PDB entry 5L8R | X-ray diffraction, 2.60 A resolution | chains F and J of the 16 polymer chains in the assembly

# Chain F
Name: Photosystem I reaction center subunit III
Organism: Pisum sativum
Reference sequence: A0A0M3KL12 (A0A0M3KL12_PEA); residues 78-231 here correspond to UniProt positions 1-154 (UniProt number = residue number - 77)
Chain sequence (154 residues; each row starts with the number of its first residue):
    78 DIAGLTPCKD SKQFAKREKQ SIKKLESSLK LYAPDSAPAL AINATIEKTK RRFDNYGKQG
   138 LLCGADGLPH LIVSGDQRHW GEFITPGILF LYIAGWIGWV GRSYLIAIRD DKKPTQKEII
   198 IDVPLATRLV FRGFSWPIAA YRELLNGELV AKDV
Disulfides: Cys85-Cys140
Construct notes: conflict Ala80 (Ser3 in A0A0M3KL12), Asp87 (Glu10 in A0A0M3KL12), Leu108 (Ile31 in A0A0M3KL12), Pro111 (Ala34 in A0A0M3KL12), Gly134 (Ala57 in A0A0M3KL12), Asp188 (Glu111 in A0A0M3KL12), Thr204 (Ser127 in A0A0M3KL12)
Ion coordination: chlorophyll a Mg near Ser151 (its only coordinating residue here)
Ligand contacts:
  - beta-carotene (BCR), molecule 1: Val150, Ser151, Gly152, Phe160, Ile161, Gly172, Gly175, Trp176, Arg179, Trp213, Ala217, Leu226
  - beta-carotene (BCR), molecule 2: Pro163, Leu166, Phe167, Ile170, Ile174
  - chlorophyll a (CLA), molecule 1: Tyr133, Leu166, Ile170
  - chlorophyll a (CLA), molecule 2: Val150, Phe160, Ile161, Gly164, Ile165, Leu168
  - chlorophyll a (CLA), molecule 3: Ser151, Gly152, Asp153, Gln154, Trp157, Ile161, Ile165, Trp213, Pro214, Ala217, Tyr218
  - chlorophyll a (CLA), molecule 4: Phe160, Pro163, Gly164, Phe167, Leu168, Ala171, Gly172, Ile174, Gly175, Trp213
  - chlorophyll a (CLA), molecule 5: Leu168, Leu221, Val227
  - chlorophyll a (CLA), molecule 6: Tyr169, Phe211, Pro214, Ile215, Tyr218
  - chlorophyll a (CLA), molecule 7: Ile170, Trp173, Ile174, Val177, Val207, Phe208
  - chlorophyll a (CLA), molecule 8: Gly175, Val177, Gly178, Arg179, Tyr181, Leu182, Ile198, Ala203
  - chlorophyll a (CLA), molecule 9: Tyr181, Leu182, Glu195, Ile196, Ile198, Val200, Ala203, Val207

# Chain J
Name: Photosystem I reaction center subunit IX
Organism: Pisum sativum
Reference sequence: D5MAL3 (D5MAL3_PEA); residues 1-42 here = UniProt positions 1-42
Chain sequence (42 residues; numbered 1 to 42; the number before each row is that of its first residue):
     1 MRDLKTYLSV APVASTLWFA ALAGLLIEIN RFFPDALTFP FF
Construct notes: conflict Phe32 (Leu in D5MAL3)
Ligand contacts:
  - beta-carotene (BCR): Ala23, Leu26, Asn30
  - chlorophyll a (CLA), molecule 1: Tyr7, Val13, Leu17, Ala20
  - chlorophyll a (CLA), molecule 2: Val10, Ala11, Pro12, Ser15, Thr16, Phe19, Ala20
  - chlorophyll a (CLA), molecule 3: Ala11, Ala14, Ser15, Leu17, Trp18, Ala21
  - chlorophyll a (CLA), molecule 4: Trp18, Phe19, Leu22, Leu25, Leu26
  - chlorophyll a (CLA), molecule 5: Phe19, Leu22, Ala23, Leu26
  - chlorophyll a (CLA), molecule 6: Ala21, Gly24, Leu25, Glu28, Arg31, Phe32
  - chlorophyll a (CLA), molecule 7: Leu25, Leu26, Ile29, Asn30, Asp35, Ala36, Leu37
  - lutein (LUT; (3r,3'r,6s)-4,5-didehydro-5,6-dihydro-beta,beta-carotene-3,3'-diol): Tyr7, Pro12, Val13, Thr16, Ala20, Ala23, Gly24, Ile27, Glu28, Arg31

# Chain F / chain J interface
Residue-residue contacts - 25 pairs, chain F then chain J:
  Lys125(F) with Pro34(J); Asp35(J), salt bridge
  Arg128(F) with Phe32(J), hydrogen bond (side chain-backbone); Pro34(J)
  Arg129(F) with Asp35(J), salt bridge
  Tyr133(F) with Asp35(J); Ala36(J), hydrogen bond (side chain-backbone); Leu37(J)
  Gln136(F) with Thr38(J), hydrogen bond; Pro40(J)
  Leu138(F) with Thr38(J)
  Pro146(F) with Leu37(J), hydrophobic
  Gly158(F) with Thr38(J); Phe39(J), hydrogen bond (backbone-backbone); Phe42(J)
  Glu159(F) with Thr38(J)
  Thr162(F) with Phe39(J)
  Pro163(F) with Phe39(J), hydrophobic
  Ile196(F) with Val10(J); Ala11(J), hydrogen bond (backbone-backbone)
  Ile197(F) with Thr6(J); Ser9(J); Val10(J), hydrophobic
  Ile198(F) with Ser9(J), hydrogen bond (backbone-backbone)
  Val200(F) with Ser9(J)
Also at the interface, not in a pair above, chain J (15 interface residues in all): Ala14, Phe33

# Overview
The chain F/chain J interface involves 15 residues from each chain; the contacts include 6 hydrogen bonds and
2 salt bridges. Among the polar pairs are Lys125(F)-Asp35(J), Arg129(F)-Asp35(J) and Arg128(F)-Phe32(J). 3
chlorophyll a molecules are bound between chain F and chain J.
Here chain F is Photosystem I reaction center subunit III and chain J is Photosystem I reaction center subunit
IX, both from Pisum sativum. Entry 5L8R (The structure of plant photosystem I super-complex at 2.6 angstrom
resolution) was determined by X-ray diffraction.
